Entry 7XFN (electron microscopy, 2.80 A resolution); this record covers chains C and J of the 10 polymer chains in the assembly.

Chain C:
Name: Histone H2A type 1
Source organism: Xenopus laevis
UniProt: P06897 (H2A1_XENLA); residues 0-129 here correspond to UniProt positions 1-130 (UniProt number = residue number + 1)
Chain sequence (130 residues; each row starts with the number of its first residue; numbering starts at 0):
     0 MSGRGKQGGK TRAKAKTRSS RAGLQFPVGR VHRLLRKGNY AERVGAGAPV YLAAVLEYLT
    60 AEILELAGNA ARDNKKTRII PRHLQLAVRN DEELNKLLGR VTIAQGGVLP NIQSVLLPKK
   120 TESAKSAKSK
Disordered / not traced: 0-10, 118-129
Construct notes: conflict Arg99 (Gly100 in P06897)

Chain J:
Molecule: 152-nt DNA strand
Source organism: Xenopus laevis
Sequence (152 nucleotides; numbered -74 to 77; the number before each row is that of its first residue; numbers below 1 keep their minus sign (DC-74 is residue -74)):
   -74 CCTGGAGAAT CCCGGTGCCG AGGCCGCTCA ATTGGTCGTA GACAGCTCTA GCACCGCTTA
   -14 AACGCACGTA CGCGCTGTCC CCCGCGTTTT AACCGCCAAG GGGATTACTC CCTAGTCTCC
    46 AGGCACGTGC CAGATATATA CATCCTGTGC AT
Disordered / not traced: -74 to -73, 71-77

How chain C and chain J interact:
Residue-residue contacts (16; chain C residue first):
  Arg11(C) - DT43(J)  base contact
  Arg11(C) - DC44(J)  hydrogen bond to the sugar
  Arg11(C) - DC45(J)  hydrogen bond to the sugar
  Arg29(C) - DG48(J)  hydrogen bond to the phosphate
  Arg29(C) - DC49(J)  salt bridge to the phosphate
  Arg42(C) - DT38(J)  sugar contact
  Arg42(C) - DA39(J)  phosphate contact
  Val43(C) - DT38(J)  sugar contact
  Val43(C) - DA39(J)  hydrogen bond to the phosphate
  Gly44(C) - DT38(J)  phosphate contact
  Ala45(C) - DT38(J)  phosphate contact
  Lys75(C) - DG58(J)  phosphate contact
  Thr76(C) - DA57(J)  sugar contact
  Thr76(C) - DG58(J)  hydrogen bond to the phosphate
  Arg77(C) - DA57(J)  sugar contact
  Arg77(C) - DG58(J)  hydrogen bond to the phosphate
Other interface residues (no listed pair), chain C (12 interface residues in all): Thr16, Glu41, Lys74
Other interface residues (no listed pair), chain J (10 interface residues in all): DG47

Summary:
Chain C and chain J form an interface of 12 and 10 residues respectively, with 6 hydrogen bonds and 1 salt
bridge. Polar contacts include Arg11(C)-DC44(J), Arg11(C)-DC45(J) and Arg29(C)-DG48(J).
Here chain C is Histone H2A type 1 and chain J is a 152-nt DNA strand, both from Xenopus laevis. Entry 7XFN
(Structure of nucleosome-DI complex (-55I, Apo state)) was determined by electron microscopy together with
7XFC, 7XFH, 7XFI, 7XFJ, 7XFL and 7XFM from the same study.
